Entry 6USJ (electron microscopy, 10.50 A resolution (very low resolution: no residue pairs are listed; an interface is given only as per-side residue counts)); this record covers chains S and K of the 22 polymer chains in the assembly.

== Chain S ==
Molecule: Widom 601 DNA
Source organism: synthetic construct
Sequence (165 nucleotides; each row starts with the number of its first residue; numbers below 1 keep their minus sign (DA-83 is residue -83)):
   -83 ATCCACAAGG CCTGGATGTA TATATCTGAC ACGTGCCTGG AGACTAGGGA GTAATCCCCT
   -23 TGGCGGTTAA AACGCGGGGG ACAGCGCGTA CGTGCGTTTA AGCGGTGCTA GAGCTGTCTA
    37 CGACCAATTG AGCGGCCTCG GCACCGGATT CTCAGGCCTG GCGAT
Not modelled in the structure: -83 to -78

== Chain K ==
Molecule: Histone H3.1
Source organism: Homo sapiens
UniProtKB: P68431 (H31_HUMAN); residues 0-135 here correspond to UniProt positions 1-136 (UniProt number = residue number + 1)
Amino-acid sequence (139 residues; row label = number of the first residue in the row; numbers below 1 keep their minus sign (Gly-3 is residue -3)):
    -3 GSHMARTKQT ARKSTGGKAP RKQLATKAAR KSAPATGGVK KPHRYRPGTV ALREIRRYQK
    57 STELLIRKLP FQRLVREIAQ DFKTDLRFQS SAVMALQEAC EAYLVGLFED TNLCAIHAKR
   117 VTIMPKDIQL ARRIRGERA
Not modelled in the structure: -3 to 37, 134-135
Construct notes: expression tag (-3 to -1)
Curated features (UniProtKB/Swiss-Prot):
  - modified residue: Arg2 (Asymmetric dimethylarginine), Thr3 (Phosphothreonine), Lys4 (Allysine), Gln5 (5-glutamyl dopamine), Thr6 (Phosphothreonine), Arg8 (Citrulline), Lys9 (N6,N6,N6-trimethyllysine), Ser10 (ADP-ribosylserine), Thr11 (Phosphothreonine), Lys14 (N6-(2-hydroxyisobutyryl)lysine), Arg17 (Asymmetric dimethylarginine), Lys18 (N6-(2-hydroxyisobutyryl)lysine), Lys23 (N6-(2-hydroxyisobutyryl)lysine), Arg26 (Citrulline), Lys27 (N6,N6,N6-trimethyllysine), Ser28 (ADP-ribosylserine), Lys36 (N6,N6,N6-trimethyllysine), Lys37 (N6-methyllysine), Tyr41 (Phosphotyrosine), Lys56 (N6,N6,N6-trimethyllysine) and 8 more in UniProt
  - lipidation: Lys18 (N6-decanoyllysine)

== How chain S and chain K interact ==
At this resolution (10 A) residue pairs are not listed: 13 residues of chain S and 20 of chain K lie at the interface.

== Overview ==
13 residues of chain S and 20 residues of chain K are in contact.
Chain S is Widom 601 DNA (synthetic construct) and chain K is Histone H3.1 (Homo sapiens); the structure,
Structure of two nucleosomes bridged by human PARP2, was determined by electron microscopy.
